PDB entry 8RIU | X-ray diffraction, 1.89 A resolution | chains A and E of the 6 polymer chains in the assembly

== Chain A ==
Name: Acetyl-CoA decarbonylase/synthase complex subunit alpha
Source organism: Candidatus Methanoperedenaceae archaeon GB50
Notes: EC 1.2.7.4
UniProt: A0A7R9N4A5 (A0A7R9N4A5_9EURY); numbering as in UniProt (aligned over 1-792)
Sequence (792 residues; each row starts with the number of its first residue):
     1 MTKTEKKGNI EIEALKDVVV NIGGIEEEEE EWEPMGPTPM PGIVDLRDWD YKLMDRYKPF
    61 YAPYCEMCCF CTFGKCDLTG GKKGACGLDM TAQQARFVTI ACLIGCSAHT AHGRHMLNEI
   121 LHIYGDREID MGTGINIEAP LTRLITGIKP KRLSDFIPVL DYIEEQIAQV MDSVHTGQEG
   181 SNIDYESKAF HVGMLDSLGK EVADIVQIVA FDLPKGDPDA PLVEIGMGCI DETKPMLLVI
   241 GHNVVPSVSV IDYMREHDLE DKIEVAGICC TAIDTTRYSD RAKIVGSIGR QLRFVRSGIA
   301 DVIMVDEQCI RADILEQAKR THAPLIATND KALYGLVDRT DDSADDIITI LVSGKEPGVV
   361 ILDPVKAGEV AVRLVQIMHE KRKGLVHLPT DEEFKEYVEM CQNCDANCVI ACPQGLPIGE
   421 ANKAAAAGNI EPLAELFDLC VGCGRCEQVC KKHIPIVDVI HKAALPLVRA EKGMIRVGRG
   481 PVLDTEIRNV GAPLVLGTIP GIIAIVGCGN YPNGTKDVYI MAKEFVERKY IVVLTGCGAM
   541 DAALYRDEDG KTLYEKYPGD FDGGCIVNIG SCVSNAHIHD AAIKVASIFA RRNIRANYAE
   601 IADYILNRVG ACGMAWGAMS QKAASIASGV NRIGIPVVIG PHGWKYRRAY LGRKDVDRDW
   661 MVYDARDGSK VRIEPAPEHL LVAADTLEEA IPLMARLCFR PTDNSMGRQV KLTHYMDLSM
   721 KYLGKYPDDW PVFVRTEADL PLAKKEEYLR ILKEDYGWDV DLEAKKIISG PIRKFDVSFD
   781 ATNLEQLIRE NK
Unresolved in the structure: 1-30, 790-792
Ion coordination: 4Fe-4S cluster Fe site 1: Cys65, Cys69 (shared with 2 residues of chain D); 4Fe-4S cluster Fe site 2: Cys68, Cys71, Cys76, Cys86; fe(4)-ni(1)-S(4) cluster Fe: His242, Cys270, Cys309, Cys508, Cys537, Cys572; 4Fe-4S cluster Fe site 3: Cys401, Cys404, Cys408, Cys450; K+: Val409, Ile410, Cys412 (shared with 2 residues of chain C); 4Fe-4S cluster Fe site 4: Cys412, Cys440, Cys443, Cys446
Residues lining bound ligands:
  - 4Fe-4S cluster (SF4), molecule 1: Cys65, Met67, Cys69, Phe70, Lys75, Arg647
  - 4Fe-4S cluster (SF4), molecule 2: Cys68, Cys69, Phe70, Cys71, Phe73, Gly74, Cys76, Gly84, Ala85, Cys86, Arg96, Thr176
  - 4Fe-4S cluster (SF4), molecule 3: Cys401, Gln402, Asn403, Cys404, Asn407, Cys408, Ile418, Gly419, Asn422, Val449, Cys450, Lys452, Ile454, Ile456
  - 4Fe-4S cluster (SF4), molecule 4: Ala411, Cys412, Pro413, Gln414, Leu416, Ile418, Cys440, Val441, Gly442, Cys443, Gly444, Arg445, Cys446, Val457, Ile460
  - fe(4)-ni(1)-S(4) cluster (XCC): His242, Cys269, Cys270, Ile288, Cys309, Gly507, Cys508, Cys537, Cys572, Met619, Ser620, Lys622

== Chain E ==
Name: Coenzyme F420 hydrogenase/dehydrogenase, beta subunit C terminus
Source organism: Candidatus Methanoperedenaceae archaeon GB50
UniProt: A0A7R9R773 (A0A7R9R773_9EURY); numbering as in UniProt (aligned over 1-370)
Sequence (370 residues; each row starts with the number of its first residue):
     1 MKFDEKGSII DLETKVVYSN ICCYCGACGA FCTEYISYEN GTPVTKQKCF EIHGACFDFC
    61 PRTFLPVLEM ERELFGEVRS DWELGYYTDI VTARATNPEI LEKGQNGGVV TALLTHLIDE
   121 GKIDAACITG RSDDEPWKPE PLVATTRDEI LKGAGSNYEQ CPAIMGVGEA LANGSENIAM
   181 VGLPCHIQAM RKIQLSKAFD VGASRVKYAI GLLCTETFDR DLLHAKLREM KIKAEDVKKF
   241 DIGEGKFKVF TEEGVRTEKI ATMKSCMRDG CKVCYDFAAE LADISVGSIG SEEGWNTVLI
   301 RSKAGKELID EAEKAKVIEV KPLNEASIQS VKDLASRKKS ENMDNIVEIA GATKILHLAV
   361 KPQELSLLLG
Ion coordination: 4Fe-4S cluster Fe site 1: Cys22, Cys25, Cys28, Cys60; 4Fe-4S cluster Fe site 2: Cys32, Cys49, Glu51, Cys56; 4Fe-4S cluster Fe site 3: Cys185, Cys214, Cys271, Cys274
Residues lining bound ligands:
  - FAD (flavin-adenine dinucleotide): Gly104, Gln105, Asn106, Gly107, Gly108, Val109, Val110, Thr111, Leu114, Ile128, Thr129, Gly153, Ala154, Gly155, Ser156, Asn157, Tyr158, Glu159, Gln160, Cys161, Val181, Leu183, His186, Leu212, Leu213, Cys214, Thr215, Glu216, Thr217, Phe277, Val286, Gly287, Ser288, Ile289, Asn296, Leu334
  - 4Fe-4S cluster (SF4), molecule 1: Ser8, Ile9, Cys32, Tyr35, Ile36, Thr45, Cys49, Glu51, Gly54, Ala55, Cys56
  - 4Fe-4S cluster (SF4), molecule 2: Leu12, Val16, Cys22, Cys23, Tyr24, Cys25, Gly26, Ala27, Cys28, Tyr38, Pro43, Cys60, Pro61, Arg62
  - 4Fe-4S cluster (SF4), molecule 3: Cys23, Arg62, Gln160, Leu183, Pro184, Cys185, Cys214, Thr215, Glu216, Thr217, Gly270, Cys271, Cys274, Lys338

== Chain A / chain E interface ==
Pairs across the interface (30; chain A residue first):
  Cys401(A) with Asp200(E)
  Gln402(A) with Phe31(E), hydrogen bond (side chain-backbone); Ala55(E); Phe199(E); Asp200(E), hydrogen bond (backbone-backbone); Val201(E)
  Asn403(A) with Ala198(E)
  Cys404(A) with Glu51(E); Ala198(E); Phe199(E), hydrophobic
  Asp405(A) with Lys6(E), salt bridge; His53(E), hydrogen bond (backbone-side chain); Lys197(E); Ala198(E), hydrogen bond (backbone-backbone)
  Ala406(A) with Ile52(E); His53(E), hydrogen bond (backbone-side chain)
  Asn407(A) with Glu51(E), hydrogen bond; Ile52(E), hydrogen bond (side chain-backbone); His53(E), hydrogen bond (side chain-backbone)
  Ile410(A) with Ile52(E), hydrophobic
  Gln448(A) with Phe50(E)
  Val449(A) with Phe50(E); Glu51(E)
  Lys451(A) with Phe31(E), hydrogen bond (side chain-backbone); Cys32(E); Glu34(E); Glu51(E)
  Lys452(A) with Glu34(E), salt bridge
  His453(A) with Glu34(E); Tyr35(E)
Also at the interface, not in a pair above, chain A (14 interface residues in all): Ala411

== In short ==
Chain A and chain E form an interface of 14 and 15 residues respectively, with 9 hydrogen bonds and 2 salt
bridges. Among the polar pairs are Asp405(A)-Lys6(E), Lys452(A)-Glu34(E) and Gln402(A)-Phe31(E). Bound to
chain A: 4 copies of 4Fe-4S cluster and fe(4)-ni(1)-S(4) cluster.
Here chain A is Acetyl-CoA decarbonylase/synthase complex subunit alpha and chain E is Coenzyme F420
hydrogenase/dehydrogenase, beta subunit C terminus, both from Candidatus Methanoperedenaceae archaeon GB50.
Entry 8RIU (Crystal structure of the F420-reducing carbon monoxide dehydrogenase component from the
ethanotroph Candidatus Ethanoperedens thermophilum) was determined by X-ray diffraction together with 8RJA
from the same study.
